PDB entry 8PN9 | electron microscopy, 3.61 A resolution | chains F and G of the 8 polymer chains in the assembly

[Chain F]
Molecule: Dolichyl-diphosphooligosaccharide--protein glycosyltransferase subunit 2
Source organism: Homo sapiens
Reference sequence: P04844 (RPN2_HUMAN); numbering as in UniProt (aligned over 1-631)
Sequence (631 residues; each row starts with the number of its first residue):
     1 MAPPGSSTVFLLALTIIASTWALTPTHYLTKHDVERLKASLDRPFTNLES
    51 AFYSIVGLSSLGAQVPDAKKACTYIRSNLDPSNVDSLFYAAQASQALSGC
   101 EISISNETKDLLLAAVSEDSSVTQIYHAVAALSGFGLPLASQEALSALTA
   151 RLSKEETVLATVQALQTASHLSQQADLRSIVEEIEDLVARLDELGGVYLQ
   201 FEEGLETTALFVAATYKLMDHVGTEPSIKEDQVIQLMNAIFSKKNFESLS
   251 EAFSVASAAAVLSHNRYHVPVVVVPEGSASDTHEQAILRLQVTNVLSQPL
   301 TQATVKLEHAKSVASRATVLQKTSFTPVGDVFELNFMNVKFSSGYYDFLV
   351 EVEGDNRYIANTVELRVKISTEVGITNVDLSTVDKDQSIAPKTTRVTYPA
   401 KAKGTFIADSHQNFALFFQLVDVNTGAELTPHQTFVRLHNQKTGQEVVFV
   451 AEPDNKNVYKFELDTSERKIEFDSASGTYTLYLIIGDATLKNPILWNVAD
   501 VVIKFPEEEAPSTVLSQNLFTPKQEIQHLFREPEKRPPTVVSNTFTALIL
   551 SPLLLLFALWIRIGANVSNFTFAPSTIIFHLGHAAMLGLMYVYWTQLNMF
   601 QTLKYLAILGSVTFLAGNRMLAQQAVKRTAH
Unresolved in the structure: 1-367, 386-390, 409-413, 507-517, 630-631
Ligand contacts:
  - EGY ((4R,7R)-4-hydroxy-N,N,N-trimethyl-4,9-dioxo-7-[(undecanoyloxy)methyl]-3,5,8-trioxa-4lambda~5~-phosphadocosan-1-aminium): Y593, W594, L597, N598, M599, F600
  - KZB ((2S,3R,4R,5S,6S)-2-(hydroxymethyl)-6-[(1S,2R,3R,4R,5'S,6S,7R,8S,9R,12R,13R,15S,16S,18R)-5',7,9,13-tetramethyl-3,15-bis(oxidanyl)spiro[5-oxapentacyclo[10.8.0.02,9.04,8.013,18]icosane-6,2'-oxane]-16-yl]oxy-oxane-3,4,5-triol): L550, Y591, W594

[Chain G]
Molecule: Dolichyl-diphosphooligosaccharide--protein glycosyltransferase 48 kDa subunit
Source organism: Homo sapiens
Reference sequence: P39656 (OST48_HUMAN); residue numbers follow UniProt; this construct covers 1-452
Sequence (452 residues; row label = number of the first residue in the row):
     1 MGYFRCAGAGSFGRRRKMEPSTAARAWALFWLLLPLLGAVCASGPRTLVL
    51 LDNLNVRETHSLFFRSLKDRGFELTFKTADDPSLSLIKYGEFLYDNLIIF
   101 SPSVEDFGGNINVETISAFIDGGGSVLVAASSDIGDPLRELGSECGIEFD
   151 EEKTAVIDHHNYDISDLGQHTLIVADTENLLKAPTIVGKSSLNPILFRGV
   201 GMVADPDNPLVLDILTGSSTSYSFFPDKPITQYPHAVGKNTLLIAGLQAR
   251 NNARVIFSGSLDFFSDSFFNSAVQKAAPGSQRYSQTGNYELAVALSRWVF
   301 KEEGVLRVGPVSHHRVGETAPPNAYTVTDLVEYSIVIQQLSNGKWVPFDG
   351 DDIQLEFVRIDPFVRTFLKKKGGKYSVQFKLPDVYGVFQFKVDYNRLGYT
   401 HLYSSTQVSVRPLQHTQYERFIPSAYPYYASAFSMMLGLFIFSIVFLHMK
   451 EK
Unresolved in the structure: 1-41
Construct notes: variant G8 (Arg in P39656)
Ligand contacts:
  - beta-D-mannopyranose / alpha-D-glucopyranose / alpha-D-mannopyranose / N-acetylglucosamine / 2-acetamido-2-deoxy-alpha-D-glucopyranose / octaprenyl pyrophosphate: Y385, Y418, E419, I422
  - KZB ((2S,3R,4R,5S,6S)-2-(hydroxymethyl)-6-[(1S,2R,3R,4R,5'S,6S,7R,8S,9R,12R,13R,15S,16S,18R)-5',7,9,13-tetramethyl-3,15-bis(oxidanyl)spiro[5-oxapentacyclo[10.8.0.02,9.04,8.013,18]icosane-6,2'-oxane]-16-yl]oxy-oxane-3,4,5-triol), molecule 1: F421, Y426, A430, F433
  - KZB, molecule 2: F433, M436, L437

[How chain F and chain G interact]
Pairs across the interface - 92 pairs, chain F then chain G:
  H432(F) - Y222(G)  hydrogen bond
  H432(F) - F225(G)  hydrogen bond (side chain-backbone)
  H432(F) - P226(G)
  H432(F) - K228(G)  hydrogen bond (side chain-backbone)
  H432(F) - I230(G)
  Q433(F) - H159(G)  hydrogen bond
  Q433(F) - T220(G)  hydrogen bond (side chain-backbone)
  Q433(F) - Y222(G)
  F435(F) - Y222(G)  hydrophobic
  F435(F) - I230(G)  hydrophobic
  F435(F) - V237(G)  hydrophobic
  E446(F) - S219(G)
  E446(F) - K239(G)
  V448(F) - Y233(G)
  V448(F) - V237(G)  hydrophobic
  V450(F) - Y233(G)  hydrophobic
  V450(F) - P234(G)
  I484(F) - H160(G)
  I484(F) - T220(G)
  G486(F) - H159(G)
  D487(F) - H159(G)  hydrogen bond (backbone-side chain)
  A488(F) - H159(G)
  A488(F) - Q169(G)
  A488(F) - H170(G)
  P493(F) - H159(G)
  P493(F) - H160(G)  hydrogen bond (backbone-side chain)
  I494(F) - H160(G)  hydrogen bond (backbone-side chain)
  L495(F) - H160(G)
  L519(F) - N395(G)
  F520(F) - N395(G)
  F520(F) - R396(G)
  F520(F) - L397(G)  hydrophobic
  P522(F) - R396(G)
  K523(F) - Q354(G)  hydrogen bond (backbone-side chain)
  K523(F) - R365(G)
  Q524(F) - R365(G)  hydrogen bond (backbone-side chain)
  E525(F) - R365(G)
  I526(F) - P362(G)
  I526(F) - F363(G)
  I526(F) - V364(G)
  I526(F) - R365(G)  hydrogen bond (backbone-backbone)
  Q527(F) - T366(G)
  H528(F) - F363(G)
  H528(F) - P382(G)
  H528(F) - D383(G)  hydrogen bond (side chain-backbone)
  F530(F) - K380(G)
  F530(F) - L381(G)
  R531(F) - D383(G)  salt bridge
  R536(F) - E419(G)  salt bridge
  R536(F) - I422(G)
  P537(F) - S424(G)
  S542(F) - P423(G)
  S542(F) - S424(G)  hydrogen bond (side chain-backbone)
  S542(F) - P427(G)
  F545(F) - P427(G)  hydrophobic
  T546(F) - Y426(G)
  T546(F) - P427(G)
  I549(F) - S431(G)
  L553(F) - S434(G)
  L553(F) - L437(G)  hydrophobic
  F557(F) - I441(G)  hydrophobic
  W560(F) - I441(G)  hydrophobic
  W560(F) - F442(G)  hydrophobic
  W560(F) - V445(G)  hydrophobic
  A565(F) - V445(G)  hydrophobic
  A565(F) - M449(G)  hydrophobic
  N566(F) - H448(G)
  N566(F) - M449(G)
  N566(F) - K450(G)  hydrogen bond (side chain-backbone)
  V567(F) - H448(G)
  S568(F) - K450(G)
  N569(F) - H448(G)
  N569(F) - M449(G)
  N569(F) - K450(G)
  F570(F) - H448(G)
  T576(F) - H448(G)  hydrogen bond
  F579(F) - L447(G)  hydrophobic
  H580(F) - F440(G)
  H580(F) - I444(G)
  H580(F) - H448(G)
  A584(F) - F440(G)  hydrophobic
  L587(F) - M436(G)
  L587(F) - F440(G)  hydrophobic
  M590(F) - M436(G)  hydrophobic
  Y591(F) - F433(G)  hydrophobic
  W594(F) - R420(G)  hydrogen bond (backbone-side chain)
  W594(F) - F421(G)  hydrophobic
  W594(F) - Y429(G)  hydrophobic
  W594(F) - F433(G)  hydrophobic
  T595(F) - R420(G)
  M620(F) - L447(G)  hydrophobic
  Q624(F) - L447(G)
Other interface residues (no listed pair), chain F (54 interface residues in all): R437, L490, N543, H583
Other interface residues (no listed pair), chain G (59 interface residues in all): D227, G238, T328, F367, V384, A430, L439, S443

[In short]
Chain F and chain G form an interface of 54 and 59 residues respectively; the contacts include 16 hydrogen
bonds and 2 salt bridges. Polar contacts include R531(F)-D383(G), R536(F)-E419(G) and H432(F)-Y222(G). One
compound KZB molecule is bound between chain F and chain G.
Here chain F is Dolichyl-diphosphooligosaccharide--protein glycosyltransferase subunit 2 and chain G is
Dolichyl-diphosphooligosaccharide--protein glycosyltransferase 48 kDa subunit, both from Homo sapiens. Entry
8PN9 (Structure of human oligosaccharyltransferase OST-A complex bound to NGI-1) was determined by electron
microscopy.
